PDB entry 2MF0 | solution NMR | chains F and G of the 7 polymer chains in the assembly

[Chain F]
Molecule: Carbon storage regulator homolog
From: Pseudomonas protegens Pf-5
UniProtKB: Q4KEY0 (Q4KEY0_PSEF5); residues 1-59 here = UniProt positions 1-59
Amino-acid sequence (70 residues; each row starts with the number of its first residue):
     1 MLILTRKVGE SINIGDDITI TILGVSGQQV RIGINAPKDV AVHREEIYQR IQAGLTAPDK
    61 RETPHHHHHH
Disordered / not traced: 60-70
Sequence notes: expression tag (60-70)
From the paper describing this entry:
  - binding site for RNA_ (chain G): Gln-28, Arg-31

[Chain G]
Molecule: RNA_
Sequence (72 nucleotides; row label = number of the first residue in the row):
     1 UGUCGACGGA UAGACACAGC CAUCAAGGAC GAUGGUCAGG ACAUCGCAGG AAGCGAUUCA
    61 UCAGGACGAU GA
From the paper describing this entry:
  - contacts within the chain: A18/A41 (pi stacking)

[How chain F and chain G interact]
Pairs across the interface - 11 pairs, chain F then chain G:
  Met-1(F) / G40(G)  phosphate contact
  Met-1(F) / A41(G)  phosphate contact
  Met-1(F) / C42(G)  phosphate contact
  Leu-2(F) / G39(G)  sugar contact
  Leu-2(F) / G40(G)  sugar contact
  Leu-2(F) / A41(G)  base contact
  Ile-3(F) / A41(G)  base contact
  Ile-3(F) / C42(G)  sugar contact
  Leu-4(F) / A38(G)  base contact
  Thr-5(F) / A38(G)  base contact
  Arg-6(F) / A38(G)  base contact
Also at the interface, not in a pair above, chain G (7 interface residues in all): A18, A43

[Summary]
Chain F and chain G form an interface of 6 and 7 residues respectively. The paper reports a binding site for
RNA_ (chain G) at Gln-28(F) and Arg-31(F); contacts within the chain involving A18(G) and A41(G).
Chain F is Carbon storage regulator homolog (Pseudomonas protegens Pf-5) and chain G is RNA_; the structure,
Structural basis of the non-coding RNA RsmZ acting as protein sponge: Conformer L of RsmZ(1-72)/RsmE(dimer)
1to3 ..., was determined by solution NMR together with 2MF1 from the same study.
